8Q3D - chains A and C; structure by X-ray diffraction, 2.15 A resolution.

# Chain A
Name: Glycylpeptide N-tetradecanoyltransferase 1
Organism: Homo sapiens
UniProtKB: P30419 (NMT1_HUMAN); numbering as in UniProt (aligned over 99-496)
Chain sequence (401 residues; each row starts with the number of its first residue):
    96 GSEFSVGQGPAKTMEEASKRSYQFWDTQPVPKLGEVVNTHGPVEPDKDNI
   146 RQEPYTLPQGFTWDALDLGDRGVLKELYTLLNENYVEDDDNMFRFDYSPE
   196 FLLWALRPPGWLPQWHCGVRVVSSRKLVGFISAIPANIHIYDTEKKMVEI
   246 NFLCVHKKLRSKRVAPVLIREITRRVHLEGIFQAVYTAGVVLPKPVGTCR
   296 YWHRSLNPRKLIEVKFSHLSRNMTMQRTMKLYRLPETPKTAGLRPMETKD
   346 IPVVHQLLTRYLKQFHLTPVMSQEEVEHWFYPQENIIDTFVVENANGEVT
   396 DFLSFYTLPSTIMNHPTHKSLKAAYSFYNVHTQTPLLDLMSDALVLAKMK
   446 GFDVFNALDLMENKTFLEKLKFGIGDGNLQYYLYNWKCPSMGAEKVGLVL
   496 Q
Not modelled in the structure: 96-103
Construct notes: expression tag (96-98)
Small-molecule neighbours: coenzyme A (COA): Ser-116, Tyr-117, Gln-118, Phe-119, Trp-120, Asn-179, Tyr-180, Val-181, Leu-248, Cys-249, Val-250, Arg-255, Ser-256, Lys-257, Arg-258, Val-259, Ala-260, Pro-261, Ile-264, Thr-282, Ala-283, Val-285, Leu-287
UniProt features mapped onto this chain:
  - binding site (tetradecanoyl-CoA): Gln-118, Phe-119, Trp-120, Phe-247, Leu-248, Cys-249, Val-250, Ser-256, Arg-258, Val-259, Ala-260
  - mutagenesis: Tyr-180 (Y180P: Abolished glycine- and lysine-myristoyltransferase activities), Val-181 (V181L: Reduced glycine N-myristoyltransferase activity), Tyr-192 (Y192A: Reduced glycine N-myristoyltransferase activity), Gly-492 (G492D/K: Reduced activity)

# Chain C
Name: GNCFSKPR(NH2) inhibitor peptide
Chain sequence (9 residues; each row starts with the number of its first residue):
     2 GNCFSKPRX
Modified residues: NH2 (amino group) at position 10
Covalent attachments: myristic acid (MYR) linked to Gly-2

# How chain A and chain C interact
Contacting residue pairs (42; chain A residue first):
  Tyr-180(A) / Gly-2(C)
  Val-181(A) / Asn-3(C)
  Val-181(A) / Phe-5(C)
  Glu-182(A) / Phe-5(C)
  Asp-183(A) / Phe-5(C)
  Asp-183(A) / Lys-7(C)  salt bridge
  Asp-185(A) / Lys-7(C)  salt bridge
  Phe-188(A) / Phe-5(C)  hydrophobic
  Phe-190(A) / Asn-3(C)
  Phe-190(A) / Cys-4(C)
  Phe-190(A) / Phe-5(C)  hydrophobic
  Tyr-192(A) / Asn-3(C)
  Asn-246(A) / Gly-2(C)
  Thr-282(A) / Gly-2(C)  hydrogen bond (side chain-backbone)
  Ala-283(A) / Gly-2(C)
  Gly-284(A) / Cys-4(C)
  Arg-295(A) / Arg-9(C)
  Tyr-296(A) / Asn-3(C)  hydrogen bond
  Tyr-296(A) / Cys-4(C)
  Tyr-296(A) / Ser-6(C)
  His-298(A) / Ser-6(C)  hydrogen bond
  His-298(A) / Lys-7(C)  hydrogen bond (side chain-backbone)
  His-298(A) / Pro-8(C)
  Phe-311(A) / Phe-5(C)  hydrophobic
  Phe-311(A) / Ser-6(C)
  Phe-311(A) / Lys-7(C)
  Phe-311(A) / Pro-8(C)
  Tyr-401(A) / Asn-3(C)  hydrogen bond
  Ser-405(A) / Phe-5(C)
  Ile-469(A) / Pro-8(C)
  Ile-469(A) / Arg-9(C)  hydrogen bond (backbone-backbone)
  Gly-470(A) / Ser-6(C)
  Gly-470(A) / Lys-7(C)
  Gly-470(A) / Arg-9(C)
  Asp-471(A) / Ser-6(C)  hydrogen bond (backbone-side chain)
  Asp-471(A) / Lys-7(C)  salt bridge
  Asp-471(A) / Arg-9(C)
  Gly-472(A) / Ser-6(C)  hydrogen bond (backbone-side chain)
  Asn-473(A) / Cys-4(C)  hydrogen bond (backbone-side chain)
  Leu-474(A) / Gly-2(C)
  Leu-474(A) / Cys-4(C)
  Gln-496(A) / Asn-3(C)  hydrogen bond (backbone-side chain)
Also at the interface, not in a pair above, chain A (31 interface residues in all): Asp-184, Met-187, Phe-247, Ser-312, Leu-403, Tyr-420
Interface features reported in the paper:
  - specific contacts: Arg-9(C)/Ile-469(A) (hydrogen bond)

# In short
Chain A and chain C form an interface of 31 and 8 residues respectively, with 10 hydrogen bonds and 3 salt
bridges. Polar pairs include Asp-183(A)/Lys-7(C), Asp-185(A)/Lys-7(C) and Asp-471(A)/Lys-7(C). The authors
report a hydrogen bond between Arg-9(C) and Ile-469(A). Ligands of chain A: coenzyme A.
Chain A is Glycylpeptide N-tetradecanoyltransferase 1 (Homo sapiens) and chain C is GNCFSKPR(NH2) inhibitor
peptide; the structure, HsNMT1 in complex with both MyrCoA and GNCFSKPR(NH2) inhibitor peptide, was determined
by X-ray diffraction together with 8Q23, 8Q24, 8Q26, 8Q2Z, 8Q3S and 8Q3T from the same study.
